Entry 8V9N (X-ray diffraction, 1.78 A resolution); this record covers chains D and F of the 3 polymer chains in the assembly.

== Chain D ==
Molecule: 16-nt DNA strand
Sequence (16 nucleotides; each row starts with the number of its first residue):
    17 TCCCACTTCCTTCTAT

== Chain F ==
Molecule: Transcription factor PU.1
From: Homo sapiens
Notes: fragment: ETS-Domain
UniProtKB: P17947 (SPI1_HUMAN); numbering as in UniProt (aligned over 165-270)
Amino-acid sequence (106 residues; row label = number of the first residue in the row):
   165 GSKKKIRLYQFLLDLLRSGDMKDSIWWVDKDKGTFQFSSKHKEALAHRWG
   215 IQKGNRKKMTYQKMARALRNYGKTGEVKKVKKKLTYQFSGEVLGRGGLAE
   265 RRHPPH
Disordered / not traced: 165-168, 260-270
UniProt features mapped onto this chain:
  - DNA-binding region: Ile-170 to Ser-253 (ETS)
  - binding site (DNA): Lys-217, Arg-230, Arg-233, Lys-243
  - natural variant: His-211 (H211P: In AGM10), Val-241 (V241G: In AGM10)

== How chain D and chain F interact ==
Contacting residue pairs - 18 pairs, chain D then chain F:
  DA21(D) with Arg-171(F), salt bridge to the phosphate
  DC22(D) with Arg-171(F), salt bridge to the phosphate; Leu-172(F), hydrogen bond to the phosphate; Lys-217(F), hydrogen bond to the phosphate; Tyr-235(F), hydrogen bond to the phosphate
  DT23(D) with Trp-213(F), hydrogen bond to the phosphate; Lys-217(F), salt bridge to the phosphate; Asn-219(F), hydrogen bond to the phosphate; Met-223(F), phosphate contact; Asn-234(F), base contact
  DT24(D) with Asn-219(F), phosphate contact; Arg-220(F), hydrogen bond to the phosphate; Lys-221(F), hydrogen bond to the phosphate; Lys-227(F), salt bridge to the phosphate; Arg-230(F), base contact
  DC25(D) with Lys-221(F), salt bridge to the phosphate
  DC26(D) with Gln-226(F), base contact
  DT27(D) with Gln-226(F), base contact
Also at the interface, not in a pair above, chain F (16 interface residues in all): Ile-170, Lys-222, Ala-231

== Overview ==
Chain D and chain F form an interface of 7 and 16 residues respectively, with 7 hydrogen bonds and 5 salt
bridges. Polar pairs include DC22(D)/Leu-172(F), DC22(D)/Lys-217(F) and DC22(D)/Tyr-235(F). UniProt lists a
DNA-binding region and 4 DNA-binding residues on chain F.
Here chain D is a 16-nt DNA strand and chain F is Transcription factor PU.1 (Homo sapiens). Entry 8V9N (Human
PU.1 ETS-Domain (165-270) Bound to d(AATAGAAGGAAGTGGG)) was determined by X-ray diffraction together with 8VDH
and 8VDI from the same study.
